Entry 5B8I (X-ray diffraction, 1.85 A resolution); this record covers chains B and C of the 3 polymer chains in the assembly.

Chain B:
Molecule: Calcineurin subunit B, variant
Source organism: Coccidioides immitis (strain RS)
UniProt: A0A0D8JSK0 (A0A0D8JSK0_COCIM); residues 2-171 here correspond to UniProt positions 22-191 (UniProt number = residue number + 20)
Sequence (171 residues; each row starts with the number of its first residue):
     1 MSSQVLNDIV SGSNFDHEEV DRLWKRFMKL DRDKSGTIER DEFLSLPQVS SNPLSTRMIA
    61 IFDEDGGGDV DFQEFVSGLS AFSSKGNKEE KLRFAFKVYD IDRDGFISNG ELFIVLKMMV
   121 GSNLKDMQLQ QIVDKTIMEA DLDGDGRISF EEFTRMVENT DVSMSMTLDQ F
Differences from the reference sequence: initiating methionine (1)
Bound ions: Ca2+ site 1: D31, D33, S35, T37, E39, E42; Ca2+ site 2: D63, D65, D69, E74; Ca2+ site 3: D100, D102, D104, F106, E111; Ca2+ site 4: D141, D143, D145, R147, E152
Small-molecule neighbours: FKBP12 (FK5; 8-deethyl-8-[but-3-enyl]-ascomycin): L116, M119, V120, N123

Chain C:
Molecule: Peptidylprolyl isomerase
Source organism: Coccidioides immitis (strain RS)
Notes: EC 5.2.1.8
UniProt: J3K5Z5 (J3K5Z5_COCIM); residues 11-129 here correspond to UniProt positions 2-120 (UniProt number = residue number - 9)
Sequence (130 residues; numbered 0 to 129; the number before each row is that of its first residue; numbering starts at 0):
     0 MWSHPQFEKG SGVTKKILKE GNGVDKPVKG DDIVMNYRGC LYDSSKPSEH FMGRKFDSTE
    60 ERGEFKTKIG IGVVIRGWDE AVLQMSLGEK SILTITDDYA YGARGFPGLI PPHATLVFEV
   120 ELKGINSKRA
Disordered / not traced: 0-10
Differences from the reference sequence: initiating methionine (0); expression tag (1-10)
Small-molecule neighbours: FKBP12 (FK5; 8-deethyl-8-[but-3-enyl]-ascomycin): Y36, F55, D56, R61, F64, V72, V73, I74, W77, A99, Y100, F105, L108, I109, F117

How chain B and chain C interact:
Pairs across the interface (12):
  S122(B) with K65(C), hydrogen bond
  N123(B) with R61(C); E63(C); F64(C); K65(C), hydrogen bond (side chain-backbone)
  L124(B) with R61(C)
  K125(B) with R61(C), hydrogen bond (side chain-backbone)
  Q128(B) with R61(C), hydrogen bond (side chain-backbone)
  N159(B) with P106(C)
  D161(B) with R103(C)
  M164(B) with R103(C)
  S165(B) with R103(C), hydrogen bond
Interface residues without a listed pair, chain B (10 interface residues in all): T160
Interface residues without a listed pair, chain C (7 interface residues in all): E60

Overview:
The interface between chain B and chain C involves 10 residues on one side and 7 on the other; the contacts
include 5 hydrogen bonds. Polar contacts include S122(B)-K65(C), N123(B)-K65(C) and K125(B)-R61(C). FKBP12 is
bound between chain B and chain C.
Chain B is Calcineurin subunit B, variant and chain C is Peptidylprolyl isomerase, both from Coccidioides
immitis (strain RS); the structure, Crystal structure of Calcineurin A and Calcineurin B in complex with
FKBP12 and FK506 from Coccidioides ..., was determined by X-ray diffraction together with 6TZ6, 6TZ7 and 6TZ8
from the same study.
